3NIC - chains A and N of the 4 polymer chains in the assembly; structure by X-ray diffraction, 2.80 A resolution.

== Chain A ==
Protein: Eco29kIR
Source organism: Escherichia coli
Notes: EC 3.1.21.4
UniProtKB: Q46944 (Q46944_ECOLX); numbering as in UniProt (aligned over 2-214)
Amino-acid sequence (235 residues; each row starts with the number of its first residue; numbers below 1 keep their minus sign (Met-20 is residue -20)):
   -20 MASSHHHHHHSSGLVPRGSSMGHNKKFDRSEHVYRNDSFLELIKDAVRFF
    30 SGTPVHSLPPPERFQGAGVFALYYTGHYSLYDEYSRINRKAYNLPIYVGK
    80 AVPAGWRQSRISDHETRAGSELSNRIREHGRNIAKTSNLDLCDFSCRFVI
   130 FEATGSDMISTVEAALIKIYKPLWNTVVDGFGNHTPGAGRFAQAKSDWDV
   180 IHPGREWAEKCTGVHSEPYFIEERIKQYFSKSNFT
Unresolved in the structure: -20 to 1, 212-214
Differences from the reference sequence: expression tag (-20 to 1); engineered mutation Phe49 (Tyr in Q46944), Lys69 (Leu in Q46944)
Reported in the primary citation:
  - catalytic residues: Tyr76, Asn154 (proposed by the authors, not directly observed)
  - catalytic residues: Arg104, His108 (by similarity / conservation)
  - mutagenesis - L69K: increased expression

== Chain N ==
Molecule: 22-nt DNA strand
Sequence (22 nucleotides; row label = number of the first residue in the row):
     1 GCGGCGGCCCGCGGGCCTCCCG

== Chain A / chain N interface ==
Pairs across the interface - 30 pairs, chain A then chain N:
  Tyr76(A) - DG13(N)  phosphate contact
  Lys79(A) - DG13(N)  salt bridge to the phosphate
  Ala83(A) - DG15(N)  phosphate contact
  Gly84(A) - DG15(N)  hydrogen bond to the phosphate
  Trp85(A) - DG15(N)  hydrogen bond to the phosphate
  Arg86(A) - DG14(N)  phosphate contact
  Arg86(A) - DG15(N)  hydrogen bond to the phosphate
  Gln87(A) - DG15(N)  hydrogen bond to the phosphate
  Gln87(A) - DC16(N)  phosphate contact
  Ser88(A) - DG15(N)  phosphate contact
  Arg89(A) - DC16(N)  salt bridge to the phosphate
  Arg104(A) - DG13(N)  salt bridge to the phosphate
  Asp158(A) - DG11(N)  phosphate contact
  Asp158(A) - DC12(N)  phosphate contact
  Gly159(A) - DG11(N)  sugar contact
  Gly159(A) - DC12(N)  hydrogen bond to the phosphate
  Gly161(A) - DC12(N)  sugar contact
  Gly161(A) - DG13(N)  base contact
  Asn162(A) - DG11(N)  phosphate contact
  Asn162(A) - DC12(N)  base contact
  Asn162(A) - DG13(N)  base contact
  His163(A) - DG13(N)  hydrogen bond to the base
  His163(A) - DG14(N)  hydrogen bond to the base
  His163(A) - DG15(N)  base contact
  Thr164(A) - DG13(N)  base contact
  Gln172(A) - DC10(N)  phosphate contact
  Ala173(A) - DC10(N)  hydrogen bond to the phosphate
  Ala173(A) - DG11(N)  phosphate contact
  Lys174(A) - DG11(N)  phosphate contact
  Ser175(A) - DG11(N)  phosphate contact
Interface residues without a listed pair, chain A (22 interface residues in all): Phe160, Arg169

== Overview ==
22 residues of chain A face 7 of chain N across their interface, with 8 hydrogen bonds and 3 salt bridges.
Polar pairs include His163(A)-DG13(N), His163(A)-DG14(N) and Gly84(A)-DG15(N). The paper reports catalytic
residues Tyr76(A), Asn154(A) and Arg104(A) among others; L69K of chain A increases expression.
Chain A is Eco29kIR (Escherichia coli) and chain N is a 22-nt DNA strand; the structure, DNA binding and
cleavage by the GIY-YIG endonuclease R.Eco29kI inactive variant Y49F, was determined by X-ray diffraction,
deposited together with 3MX4.
